8Q5C - chains A and P; structure by X-ray diffraction, 2.00 A resolution.

Chain A:
Protein: 14-3-3 protein sigma
Organism: Homo sapiens
Reference sequence: P31947 (1433S_HUMAN); residues 1-231 here = UniProt positions 1-231
Chain sequence (236 residues; numbered -4 to 231; the number before each row is that of its first residue; numbers below 1 keep their minus sign (Gly-4 is residue -4)):
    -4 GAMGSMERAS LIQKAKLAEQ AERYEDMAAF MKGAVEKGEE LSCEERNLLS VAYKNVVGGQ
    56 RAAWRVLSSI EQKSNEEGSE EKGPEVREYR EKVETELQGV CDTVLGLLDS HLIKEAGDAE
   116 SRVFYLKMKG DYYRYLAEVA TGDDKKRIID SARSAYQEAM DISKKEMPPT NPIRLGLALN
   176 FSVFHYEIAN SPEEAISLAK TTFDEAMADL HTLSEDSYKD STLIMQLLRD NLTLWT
Not modelled in the structure: 71-77
Differences from the reference sequence: expression tag (-4 to 0)
Curated features (UniProtKB/Swiss-Prot):
  - site (Interaction with phosphoserine on interacting protein): Arg56, Arg129
  - modified residue (Phosphoserine): Ser5, Ser74
Covalent attachments: compound W5T linked to Cys38

Chain P:
Protein: C-RAF peptide pS259
Chain sequence (10 residues; numbered 255 to 264; the number before each row is that of its first residue):
   255 QRSTSTPNVH
Modified residues: Ser259 (phosphoserine; SEP)

How chain A and chain P interact:
Contacting residue pairs - 33 pairs, chain A then chain P:
  Glu14(A) with His264(P)
  Asn42(A) with Val263(P), hydrogen bond (side chain-backbone); His264(P), hydrogen bond (side chain-backbone)
  Ser45(A) with Asn262(P)
  Val46(A) with Asn262(P); Val263(P)
  Lys49(A) with Asn262(P)
  Asn50(A) with Asn262(P)
  Arg56(A) with Arg256(P); Ser259(P)
  Arg60(A) with Arg256(P)
  Arg129(A) with Ser259(P)
  Tyr130(A) with Ser259(P)
  Gly171(A) with Thr260(P), hydrogen bond (backbone-side chain)
  Leu174(A) with Thr258(P); Ser259(P); Thr260(P)
  Asn175(A) with Ser259(P); Thr260(P), hydrogen bond (side chain-backbone)
  Val178(A) with Ser257(P); Thr258(P)
  Tyr181(A) with Ser257(P)
  Glu182(A) with Ser257(P), hydrogen bond
  Asp215(A) with Val263(P); His264(P)
  Leu218(A) with Pro261(P), hydrophobic
  Ile219(A) with Pro261(P)
  Leu222(A) with Ser259(P); Pro261(P)
  Asn226(A) with Ser257(P); Thr258(P), hydrogen bond (side chain-backbone)
  Leu229(A) with Arg256(P)
  Trp230(A) with Ser257(P), hydrogen bond
Interface residues without a listed pair, chain A (24 interface residues in all): Lys122
Interface residues without a listed pair, chain P (10 interface residues in all): Gln255

Summary:
Chain A and chain P form an interface of 24 and 10 residues respectively; the contacts include 7 hydrogen
bonds. Polar contacts include Asn42(A)-Val263(P), Asn42(A)-His264(P) and Gly171(A)-Thr260(P).
Here chain A is 14-3-3 protein sigma (Homo sapiens) and chain P is C-RAF peptide pS259. Entry 8Q5C (Ternary
structure of 14-3-3s, C-RAF phosphopeptide (pS259) and compound 12 (1075475)) was determined by X-ray
diffraction.
